7YPB - chains B and D of the 9 polymer chains in the assembly; structure by electron microscopy, 3.48 A resolution.

[Chain B]
Name: DNA-directed RNA polymerase subunit alpha
Organism: Escherichia coli K-12
Notes: EC 2.7.7.6
UniProt: P0A7Z4 (RPOA_ECOLI); numbering as in UniProt (aligned over 1-329)
Amino-acid sequence (329 residues; numbered 1 to 329; the number before each row is that of its first residue):
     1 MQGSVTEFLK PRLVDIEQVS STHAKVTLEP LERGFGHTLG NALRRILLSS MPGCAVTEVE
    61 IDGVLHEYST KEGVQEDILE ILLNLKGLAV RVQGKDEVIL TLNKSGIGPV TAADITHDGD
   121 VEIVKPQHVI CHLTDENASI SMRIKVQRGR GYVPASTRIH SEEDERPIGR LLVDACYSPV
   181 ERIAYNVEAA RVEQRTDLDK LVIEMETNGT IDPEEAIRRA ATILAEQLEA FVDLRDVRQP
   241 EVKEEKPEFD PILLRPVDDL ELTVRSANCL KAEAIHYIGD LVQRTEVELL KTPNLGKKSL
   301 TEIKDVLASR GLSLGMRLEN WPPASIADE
Not modelled in the structure: 1-3, 160-168, 234-329
Curated features (UniProtKB/Swiss-Prot):
  - region: Glu162 to Glu165 (Required for interaction with Crp at class II promoters)
  - modified residue: Arg265 (ADP-ribosylarginine), Lys297 (N6-acetyllysine), Lys298 (N6-acetyllysine)
  - mutagenesis: Arg45 (R45C: In rpoA112; temperature-sensitive, blocks RNA polymerase assembly), Glu162 to Glu165 (5-fold decrease in CRP-class II promoter-dependent transcription), Glu165 (E165K: 5-fold decrease in CRP-class II promoter-dependent transcription), Arg191 (R191C: In rpoA101; temperature-sensitive)

[Chain D]
Name: DNA-directed RNA polymerase subunit beta'
Organism: Escherichia coli K-12
Notes: EC 2.7.7.6
UniProt: P0A8T7 (RPOC_ECOLI); residues 1-1407 here = UniProt positions 1-1407
Amino-acid sequence (1416 residues; row label = number of the first residue in the row):
     1 MKDLLKFLKA QTKTEEFDAI KIALASPDMI RSWSFGEVKK PETINYRTFK PERDGLFCAR
    61 IFGPVKDYEC LCGKYKRLKH RGVICEKCGV EVTQTKVRRE RMGHIELASP TAHIWFLKSL
   121 PSRIGLLLDM PLRDIERVLY FESYVVIEGG MTNLERQQIL TEEQYLDALE EFGDEFDAKM
   181 GAEAIQALLK SMDLEQECEQ LREELNETNS ETKRKKLTKR IKLLEAFVQS GNKPEWMILT
   241 VLPVLPPDLR PLVPLDGGRF ATSDLNDLYR RVINRNNRLK RLLDLAAPDI IVRNEKRMLQ
   301 EAVDALLDNG RRGRAITGSN KRPLKSLADM IKGKQGRFRQ NLLGKRVDYS GRSVITVGPY
   361 LRLHQCGLPK KMALELFKPF IYGKLELRGL ATTIKAAKKM VEREEAVVWD ILDEVIREHP
   421 VLLNRAPTLH RLGIQAFEPV LIEGKAIQLH PLVCAAYNAD FDGDQMAVHV PLTLEAQLEA
   481 RALMMSTNNI LSPANGEPII VPSQDVVLGL YYMTRDCVNA KGEGMVLTGP KEAERLYRSG
   541 LASLHARVKV RITEYEKDAN GELVAKTSLK DTTVGRAILW MIVPKGLPYS IVNQALGKKA
   601 ISKMLNTCYR ILGLKPTVIF ADQIMYTGFA YAARSGASVG IDDMVIPEKK HEIISEAEAE
   661 VAEIQEQFQS GLVTAGERYN KVIDIWAAAN DRVSKAMMDN LQTETVINRD GQEEKQVSFN
   721 SIYMMADSGA RGSAAQIRQL AGMRGLMAKP DGSIIETPIT ANFREGLNVL QYFISTHGAR
   781 KGLADTALKT ANSGYLTRRL VDVAQDLVVT EDDCGTHEGI MMTPVIEGGD VKEPLRDRVL
   841 GRVTAEDVLK PGTADILVPR NTLLHEQWCD LLEENSVDAV KVRSVVSCDT DFGVCAHCYG
   901 RDLARGHIIN KGEAIGVIAA QSIGEPGTQL TMRTFHIGGA ASRAAAESSI QVKNKGSIKL
   961 SNVKSVVNSS GKLVITSRNT ELKLIDEFGR TKESYKVPYG AVLAKGDGEQ VAGGETVANW
  1021 DPHTMPVITE VSGFVRFTDM IDGQTITRQT DELTGLSSLV VLDSAERTAG GKDLRPALKI
  1081 VDAQGNDVLI PGTDMPAQYF LPGKAIVQLE DGVQISSGDT LARIPQESGG TKDITGGLPR
  1141 VADLFEARRP KEPAILAEIS GIVSFGKETK GKRRLVITPV DGSDPYEEMI PKWRQLNVFE
  1201 GERVERGDVI SDGPEAPHDI LRLRGVHAVT RYIVNEVQDV YRLQGVKIND KHIEVIVRQM
  1261 LRKATIVNAG SSDFLEGEQV EYSRVKIANR ELEANGKVGA TYSRDLLGIT KASLATESFI
  1321 SAASFQETTR VLTEAAVAGK RDELRGLKEN VIVGRLIPAG TGYAYHQDRM RRRAAGEAPA
  1381 APQVTAEDAS ASLAELLNAG LGGSDNELEV HHHHHH
Not modelled in the structure: 1-15, 933-947, 1050-1054, 1063-1070, 1126-1134, 1374-1416
Differences from the reference sequence: expression tag (1408-1416)
Metal / ion sites: Zn2+ site 1: Cys70, Cys85; Mg2+: Asp460, Asp462, Asp464; Zn2+ site 2: Cys888, Cys895, Cys898
Curated features (UniProtKB/Swiss-Prot):
  - binding site (Zn(2+)): Cys70, Cys72, Cys85, Cys88, Cys814, Cys888, Cys895, Cys898
  - binding site (Mg(2+)): Asp460, Asp462, Asp464
  - modified residue: Lys983 (N6-acetyllysine)
  - mutagenesis: Gln504 (Q504P: Resistant to antibiotics salinamide A and B), Asn690 (N690D: Resistant to antibiotics salinamide A and B), Met697 (M697V: Resistant to antibiotics salinamide A and B), Ala735 (A735T: Resistant to antibiotics salinamide A and B), Arg738 (R738C/H/P/S: Resistant to antibiotics salinamide A and B), Ala748 (A748E: Resistant to antibiotics salinamide A and B), Pro758 (P758S/T: Resistant to antibiotics salinamide A and B), Phe763 (F763C: Resistant to antibiotics salinamide A and B), Ser775 (S775A: Resistant to antibiotics salinamide A and B), Ala779 (A779T/V: Resistant to antibiotics salinamide A and B), Arg780 (R780C: Resistant to antibiotics salinamide A and B), Gly782 (G782A/C: Resistant to antibiotics salinamide A and B), 1 further mutagenesis entry in UniProt

[Chain B / chain D interface]
Pairs across the interface (30):
  Arg44(B) - Arg538(D)
  Leu48(B) - Arg535(D)
  Leu48(B) - Arg538(D)
  Ser49(B) - Ser539(D)  hydrogen bond
  Leu79(B) - Val526(D)  hydrophobic
  Glu80(B) - Arg551(D)  salt bridge
  Glu80(B) - Leu569(D)
  Leu83(B) - Val526(D)  hydrophobic
  Leu83(B) - Leu527(D)
  Leu83(B) - Thr528(D)
  Leu83(B) - Arg551(D)
  Leu83(B) - Leu569(D)  hydrophobic
  Asn84(B) - Arg551(D)
  Lys86(B) - Val526(D)
  Lys86(B) - Thr528(D)
  Lys86(B) - Glu532(D)  salt bridge
  Tyr152(B) - Glu532(D)  hydrogen bond
  Tyr152(B) - Leu536(D)  hydrophobic
  Tyr152(B) - Leu541(D)
  Cys176(B) - Arg535(D)  hydrogen bond
  Val180(B) - Arg535(D)  hydrogen bond (backbone-side chain)
  Glu181(B) - Lys531(D)
  Arg182(B) - Glu534(D)  salt bridge
  Arg182(B) - Met581(D)
  Arg191(B) - Asp413(D)  salt bridge
  Gln194(B) - Ala406(D)
  Gln194(B) - Trp409(D)
  Thr196(B) - Lys370(D)
  Thr196(B) - Glu443(D)  hydrogen bond
  Glu206(B) - Lys531(D)
Other interface residues (no listed pair), chain B (20 interface residues in all): Arg45, Asp174, Ser178
Other interface residues (no listed pair), chain D (20 interface residues in all): Met525

[Overview]
Chain B and chain D each contribute 20 residues to their interface, with 5 hydrogen bonds and 4 salt bridges.
Among the polar pairs are Glu80(B)-Arg551(D), Lys86(B)-Glu532(D) and Arg182(B)-Glu534(D).
Chain B is DNA-directed RNA polymerase subunit alpha and chain D is DNA-directed RNA polymerase subunit beta',
both from Escherichia coli K-12; the structure, Cryo-EM structure of Escherichia coli release complex of
transcription termination (TTC-release), was determined by electron microscopy, deposited together with 7YP9
and 7YPA.
